PDB entry 9HAM | electron microscopy, 5.06 A resolution (low resolution: residue-level contacts below are approximate; hydrogen-bond / salt-bridge calls are withheld) | chains A and L of the 13 polymer chains in the assembly

== Chain A ==
Molecule: 23S ribosomal RNA
Source organism: Escherichia coli
Sequence (2904 nucleotides; numbered 1 to 2904; the number before each row is that of its first residue):
     1 GGUUAAGCGA CUAAGCGUAC ACGGUGGAUG CCCUGGCAGU CAGAGGCGAU GAAGGACGUG
    61 CUAAUCUGCG AUAAGCGUCG GUAAGGUGAU AUGAACCGUU AUAACCGGCG AUUUCCGAAU
   121 GGGGAAACCC AGUGUGUUUC GACACACUAU CAUUAACUGA AUCCAUAGGU UAAUGAGGCG
   181 AACCGGGGGA ACUGAAACAU CUAAGUACCC CGAGGAAAAG AAAUCAACCG AGAUUCCCCC
   241 AGUAGCGGCG AGCGAACGGG GAGCAGCCCA GAGCCUGAAU CAGUGUGUGU GUUAGUGGAA
   301 GCGUCUGGAA AGGCGCGCGA UACAGGGUGA CAGCCCCGUA CACAAAAAUG CACAUGCUGU
   361 GAGCUCGAUG AGUAGGGCGG GACACGUGGU AUCCUGUCUG AAUAUGGGGG GACCAUCCUC
   421 CAAGGCUAAA UACUCCUGAC UGACCGAUAG UGAACCAGUA CCGUGAGGGA AAGGCGAAAA
   481 GAACCCCGGC GAGGGGAGUG AAAAAGAACC UGAAACCGUG UACGUACAAG CAGUGGGAGC
   541 ACGCUUAGGC GUGUGACUGC GUACCUUUUG UAUAAUGGGU CAGCGACUUA UAUUCUGUAG
   601 CAAGGUUAAC CGAAUAGGGG AGCCGAAGGG AAACCGAGUC UUAACUGGGC GUUAAGUUGC
   661 AGGGUAUAGA CCCGAAACCC GGUGAUCUAG CCAUGGGCAG GUUGAAGGUU GGGUAACACU
   721 AACUGGAGGA CCGAACCGAC UAAUGUUGAA AAAUUAGCGG AUGACUUGUG GCUGGGGGUG
   781 AAAGGCCAAU CAAACCGGGA GAUAGCUGGU UCUCCCCGAA AGCUAUAUAA GUAGCGCCUC
   841 GUGAAUUCAU CUCCGGGGGU AGAGCACUGU UUCGGCAAGG GGGUCAUCCC GACUUACCAA
   901 CCCGAUGCAA ACUGCGAAUA CCGGAGAAUG UUAUCACGGG AGACACACGG CGGGUGCUAA
   961 CGUCCGUCGU GAAGAGGGAA ACAACCCAGA CCGCCAGCUA AGGUCCCAAA GUCAUGGUUA
  1021 AGUGGGAAAC GAUGUGGGAA GGCCCAGACA GCCAGGAUGU UGGCUUAGAA GCAGCCAUCA
  1081 UUUAAAGAAA GCGUAAUAGC UCACUGGUCG AGUCGGCCUG CGCGGAAGAU GUAACGGGGC
  1141 UAAACCAUGC ACCGAAGCUG CGGCAGCGAC GCUUAUGCGU UGUUGGGUAG GGGAGCGUUC
  1201 UGUAAGCCUG CGAAGGUGUG CUGUGAGGCA UGCUGGAGGU AUCAGAAGUG CGAAUGCUGA
  1261 CAUAAGUAAC GAUAAAGCGG GUGAAAAGCC CGCUCGCCGG AAGACCAAGG GUUCCUGUCC
  1321 AACGUUAAUC GGGGCAGGGU GAGUCGACCC CUAAGGCGAG GCCGAAAGGC GUAGUCGAUG
  1381 GGAAACAGGU UAAUAUUCCU GUACUUGGUG UUACUGCGAA GGGGGGACGG AGAAGGCUAU
  1441 GUUGGCCGGG CGACGGUUGU CCCGGUUUAA GCGUGUAGGC UGGUUUUCCA GGCAAAUCCG
  1501 GAAAAUCAAG GCUGAGGCGU GAUGACGAGG CACUACGGUG CUGAAGCAAC AAAUGCCCUG
  1561 CUUCCAGGAA AAGCCUCUAA GCAUCAGGUA ACAUCAAAUC GUACCCCAAA CCGACACAGG
  1621 UGGUCAGGUA GAGAAUACCA AGGCGCUUGA GAGAACUCGG GUGAAGGAAC UAGGCAAAAU
  1681 GGUGCCGUAA CUUCGGGAGA AGGCACGCUG AUAUGUAGGU GAGGUCCCUC GCGGAUGGAG
  1741 CUGAAAUCAG UCGAAGAUAC CAGCUGGCUG CAACUGUUUA UUAAAAACAC AGCACUGUGC
  1801 AAACACGAAA GUGGACGUAU ACGGUGUGAC GCCUGCCCGG UGCCGGAAGG UUAAUUGAUG
  1861 GGGUUAGCGC AAGCGAAGCU CUUGAUCGAA GCCCCGGUAA ACGGCGGCCG UAACUAUAAC
  1921 GGUCCUAAGG UAGCGAAAUU CCUUGUCGGG UAAGUUCCGA CCUGCACGAA UGGCGUAAUG
  1981 AUGGCCAGGC UGUCUCCACC CGAGACUCAG UGAAAUUGAA CUCGCUGUGA AGAUGCAGUG
  2041 UACCCGCGGC AAGACGGAAA GACCCCGUGA ACCUUUACUA UAGCUUGACA CUGAACAUUG
  2101 AGCCUUGAUG UGUAGGAUAG GUGGGAGGCU UUGAAGUGUG GACGCCAGUC UGCAUGGAGC
  2161 CGACCUUGAA AUACCACCCU UUAAUGUUUG AUGUUCUAAC GUUGACCCGU AAUCCGGGUU
  2221 GCGGACAGUG UCUGGUGGGU AGUUUGACUG GGGCGGUCUC CUCCUAAAGA GUAACGGAGG
  2281 AGCACGAAGG UUGGCUAAUC CUGGUCGGAC AUCAGGAGGU UAGUGCAAUG GCAUAAGCCA
  2341 GCUUGACUGC GAGCGUGACG GCGCGAGCAG GUGCGAAAGC AGGUCAUAGU GAUCCGGUGG
  2401 UUCUGAAUGG AAGGGCCAUC GCUCAACGGA UAAAAGGUAC UCCGGGGAUA ACAGGCUGAU
  2461 ACCGCCCAAG AGUUCAUAUC GACGGCGGUG UUUGGCACCU CGAUGUCGGC UCAUCACAUC
  2521 CUGGGGCUGA AGUAGGUCCC AAGGGUAUGG CUGUUCGCCA UUUAAAGUGG UACGCGAGCU
  2581 GGGUUUAGAA CGUCGUGAGA CAGUUCGGUC CCUAUCUGCC GUGGGCGCUG GAGAACUGAG
  2641 GGGGGCUGCU CCUAGUACGA GAGGACCGGA GUGGACGCAU CACUGGUGUU CGGGUUGUCA
  2701 UGCCAAUGGC ACUGCCCGGU AGCUAAAUGC GGAAGAGAUA AGUGCUGAAA GCAUCUAAGC
  2761 ACGAAACUUG CCCCGAGAUG AGUUCUCCCU GACCCUUUAA GGGUCCUGAA GGAACGUUGA
  2821 AGACGACGAC GUUGAUAGGC CGGGUGUGUA AGCGCAGCGA UGCGUUGAGC UAACCGGUAC
  2881 UAAUGAACCG UGAGGCUUAA CCUU
Disordered / not traced: 685-793, 865-914, 1032-1122, 1687-1701, 1769-1983, 2054-2607, 2904
Construct notes: conflict A827 (U3587572 in 1897866982), A830 (G3587569 in 1897866982)

== Chain L ==
Protein: Large ribosomal subunit protein uL15
Source organism: Escherichia coli
Reference sequence: P02413 (RL15_ECOLI); residue numbers follow UniProt; this construct covers 2-144
Sequence (143 residues; numbered 2 to 144; the number before each row is that of its first residue):
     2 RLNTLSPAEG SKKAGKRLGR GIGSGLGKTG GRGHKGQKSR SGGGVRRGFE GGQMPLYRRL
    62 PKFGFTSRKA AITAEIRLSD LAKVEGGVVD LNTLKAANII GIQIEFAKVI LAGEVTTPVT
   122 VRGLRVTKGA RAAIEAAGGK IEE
Disordered / not traced: 36-69

== Interface between chain A and chain L ==
Residue-residue contacts - 85 pairs, chain A then chain L:
  U566(A) - Lys29(L)
  C587(A) - Leu19(L)
  C587(A) - Arg21(L)
  C587(A) - Thr30(L)
  C587(A) - Gly31(L)
  C587(A) - Arg33(L)
  U596(A) - Lys14(L)
  G597(A) - Gly11(L)
  G597(A) - Ser12(L)
  U598(A) - Glu10(L)
  U598(A) - Ser12(L)
  G622(A) - Asn99(L)
  C623(A) - Asn99(L)
  A626(A) - Arg78(L)
  A626(A) - Asp81(L)
  A627(A) - Arg78(L)
  A627(A) - Leu112(L)
  A627(A) - Ala113(L)
  G628(A) - Glu76(L)
  A632(A) - Lys70(L)
  A632(A) - Ala71(L)
  A633(A) - Lys70(L)
  A633(A) - Ala71(L)
  A633(A) - Thr74(L)
  C634(A) - Thr74(L)
  C634(A) - Arg126(L)
  C635(A) - Lys109(L)
  C635(A) - Arg126(L)
  G636(A) - Glu76(L)
  G636(A) - Lys109(L)
  G636(A) - Ile111(L)
  G636(A) - Thr128(L)
  G636(A) - Lys129(L)
  A637(A) - Ile111(L)
  A637(A) - Thr128(L)
  A637(A) - Gly130(L)
  A637(A) - Ala131(L)
  U639(A) - Lys129(L)
  C660(A) - Lys13(L)
  A661(A) - Lys13(L)
  A661(A) - Lys14(L)
  G662(A) - Lys14(L)
  G662(A) - Ala15(L)
  G662(A) - Gly16(L)
  G663(A) - Lys17(L)
  G664(A) - Lys17(L)
  C671(A) - Arg33(L)
  U810(A) - Gly20(L)
  U810(A) - Lys29(L)
  U810(A) - Thr30(L)
  U811(A) - Gly20(L)
  U811(A) - Arg21(L)
  U811(A) - Gly22(L)
  U811(A) - Gly28(L)
  C812(A) - Arg21(L)
  C812(A) - Gly22(L)
  U813(A) - Gly22(L)
  U813(A) - Ile23(L)
  U813(A) - Gly24(L)
  U813(A) - Ser25(L)
  C814(A) - Gly24(L)
  G942(A) - Arg33(L)
  G942(A) - Gly34(L)
  A943(A) - Gly34(L)
  A943(A) - His35(L)
  G1190(A) - Thr30(L)
  G1190(A) - Gly32(L)
  G1190(A) - Arg33(L)
  G1190(A) - Gly34(L)
  G1191(A) - Gly32(L)
  G1197(A) - Arg18(L)
  G1202(A) - Asn4(L)
  U1203(A) - Leu3(L)
  U1203(A) - Asn4(L)
  A1241(A) - Asn4(L)
  U1242(A) - Asn4(L)
  C1243(A) - Asn4(L)
  C1243(A) - Leu6(L)
  A1244(A) - Leu6(L)
  A1244(A) - Ser7(L)
  A1244(A) - Pro8(L)
  G1245(A) - Lys13(L)
  U1249(A) - Arg18(L)
  G1250(A) - Arg18(L)
  G1250(A) - Arg21(L)
Interface residues without a listed pair, chain A (46 interface residues in all): A586, G629, C944, A1189
Interface residues without a listed pair, chain L (49 interface residues in all): Thr5, Ala9, Gly26, Leu27

== In short ==
46 residues of chain A and 49 residues of chain L are in contact.
Here chain A is 23S ribosomal RNA and chain L is Large ribosomal subunit protein uL15, both from Escherichia
coli. Entry 9HAM (C_(L29)-/(L22)- precursor supplemented with Api137) was determined by electron microscopy
(same publication as 9H3K, 9H3L and 9HAL).
